PDB entry 4KPF | X-ray diffraction, 3.24 A resolution | chains A and B of the 8 polymer chains in the assembly

Chain A (and B):
Name: ParC55
Source organism: Streptococcus pneumoniae
Notes: fragment: ParC55; chain B of this document is another copy of the same molecule, construct and numbering; everything in this record applies to it too
Reference sequence: P72525 (PARC_STRPN); residues 1-488 here = UniProt positions 1-488
Sequence (496 residues; row label = number of the first residue in the row):
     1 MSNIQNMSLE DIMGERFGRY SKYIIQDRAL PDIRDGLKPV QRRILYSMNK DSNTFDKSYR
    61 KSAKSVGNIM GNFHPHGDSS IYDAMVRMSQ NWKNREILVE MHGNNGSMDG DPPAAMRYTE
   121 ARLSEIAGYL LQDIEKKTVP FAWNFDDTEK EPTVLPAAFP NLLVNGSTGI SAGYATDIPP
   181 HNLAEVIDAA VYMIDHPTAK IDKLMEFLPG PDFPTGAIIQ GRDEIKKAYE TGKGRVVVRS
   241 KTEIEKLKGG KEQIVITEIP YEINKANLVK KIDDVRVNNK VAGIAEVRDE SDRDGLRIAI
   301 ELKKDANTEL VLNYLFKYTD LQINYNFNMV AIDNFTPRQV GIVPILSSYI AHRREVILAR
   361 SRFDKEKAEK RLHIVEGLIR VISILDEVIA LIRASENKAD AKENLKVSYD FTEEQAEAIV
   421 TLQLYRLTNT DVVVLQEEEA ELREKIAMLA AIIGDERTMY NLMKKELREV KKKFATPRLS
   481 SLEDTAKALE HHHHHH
Not modelled in the structure: 1-2, 485-496
Differences from the reference sequence: conflict Thr257 (Ile in P72525); expression tag (489-496)
Metal / ion sites: Mg2+: Phe316, Lys317, Thr319, Gln322
Curated features (UniProtKB/Swiss-Prot):
  - active site: Tyr118 (O-(5'-phospho-DNA)-tyrosine intermediate)
  - site: Lys38 (Interaction with DNA), His74 (Interaction with DNA), His76 (Interaction with DNA), Arg87 (Interaction with DNA), Lys93 (Interaction with DNA), Arg117 (Transition state stabilizer)
Reported in the primary citation:
  - catalytic residues: Tyr118
  - binding site for E-site2: Tyr118
  - Mg2+ coordination through a water molecule: Asp83
  - binding site for the ligand 1UV: Ser79, Arg117

How chain A and chain B interact:
Residue-residue contacts (51; chain A residue first):
  Ala63(A) with Gly67(B); Met70(B), hydrophobic
  Lys64(A) with Gly67(B); Asn68(B); Asn72(B), hydrogen bond
  Gly67(A) with Ala63(B); Lys64(B)
  Asn68(A) with Lys64(B); Asn68(B)
  Met70(A) with Ala63(B), hydrophobic
  Asn72(A) with Lys64(B), hydrogen bond
  His76(A) with Arg117(B)
  Gly77(A) with Arg117(B)
  Asp78(A) with Arg117(B), salt bridge
  Arg117(A) with His76(B); Gly77(B); Asp78(B), salt bridge; Ser79(B)
  Leu385(A) with Arg393(B)
  Asp386(A) with Arg393(B), salt bridge
  Ile392(A) with Leu424(B); Thr428(B)
  Arg393(A) with Leu385(B); Asp386(B), salt bridge
  Ser395(A) with Thr428(B)
  Glu396(A) with Thr428(B)
  Asn397(A) with Thr428(B), hydrogen bond (backbone-side chain)
  Lys398(A) with Tyr425(B); Thr428(B)
  Ile419(A) with Leu424(B)
  Val420(A) with Leu424(B), hydrogen bond (backbone-backbone); Tyr425(B), hydrogen bond (backbone-backbone)
  Thr421(A) with Gln423(B)
  Leu422(A) with Leu422(B); Gln423(B); Leu424(B), hydrogen bond (backbone-backbone)
  Gln423(A) with Thr421(B); Leu422(B)
  Leu424(A) with Ile392(B); Ile419(B); Val420(B), hydrogen bond (backbone-backbone); Leu422(B), hydrogen bond (backbone-backbone); Leu424(B), hydrophobic
  Tyr425(A) with Lys398(B); Val420(B), hydrogen bond (backbone-backbone)
  Leu427(A) with Arg393(B)
  Thr428(A) with Ile392(B); Ser395(B); Glu396(B); Asn397(B)
  Thr430(A) with Arg393(B)
Also at the interface, not in a pair above, chain A (32 interface residues in all): Lys61, Gly71, Ser79, Ile389
Also at the interface, not in a pair above, chain B (32 interface residues in all): Lys61, Gly71, Ile389, Ala401, Leu427

Overview:
The chain A/chain B interface involves 32 residues from each chain; the contacts include 9 hydrogen bonds and
4 salt bridges. Polar contacts include Asp78(A)-Arg117(B), Asp386(A)-Arg393(B) and Lys64(A)-Asn72(B). From
UniProt: active-site residue Tyr118(A) on chain A. The paper reports the catalytic residue Tyr118(A); a
binding site for the ligand 1UV at Ser79(A) and Arg117(A).
Both chains are ParC55 (Streptococcus pneumoniae). Entry 4KPF (Novel fluoroquinolones in complex with
topoisomerase IV from S. pneumoniae and E-site G-gate) was determined by X-ray diffraction (same publication
as 4KPE and 3RAD).
